PDB entry 4MKJ | X-ray diffraction, 1.85 A resolution | chain A

# Chain A
Molecule: Methionine gamma-lyase
Organism: Citrobacter freundii
Notes: EC 4.4.1.11
UniProtKB: Q84AR1 (Q84AR1_CITFR); numbering as in UniProt (aligned over 1-398)
Sequence (398 residues; each row starts with the number of its first residue):
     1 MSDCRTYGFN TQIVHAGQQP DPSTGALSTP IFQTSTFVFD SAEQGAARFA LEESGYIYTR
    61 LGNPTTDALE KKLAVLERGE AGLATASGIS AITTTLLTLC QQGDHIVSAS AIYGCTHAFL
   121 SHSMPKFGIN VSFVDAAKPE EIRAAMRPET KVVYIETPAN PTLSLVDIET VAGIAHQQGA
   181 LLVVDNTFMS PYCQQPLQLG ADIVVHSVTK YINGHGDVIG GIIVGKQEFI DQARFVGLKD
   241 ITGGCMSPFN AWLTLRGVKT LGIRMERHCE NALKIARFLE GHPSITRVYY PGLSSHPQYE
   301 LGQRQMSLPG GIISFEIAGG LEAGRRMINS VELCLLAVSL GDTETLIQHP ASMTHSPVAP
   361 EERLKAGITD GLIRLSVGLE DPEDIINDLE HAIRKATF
Unresolved in the structure: 1, 50-57, 398
Sequence notes: conflict S132 (Arg in Q84AR1), F133 (Leu in Q84AR1), A137 (Gly in Q84AR1)
Modified residues: C4, C115, C245 (3-(prop-2-en-1-yldisulfanyl)-l-alanine; C1S); K210 ((2S)-2-amino-6-[[3-hydroxy-2-methyl-5-(phosphonooxymethyl)pyridin-4-yl]methylideneamino]hexanoic acid; LLP)
Ion coordination: Na+: T116, Y154, E156, D185

# In short
T116, Y154, E156 and D185 coordinate Na+.
Chain A is Methionine gamma-lyase (Citrobacter freundii); the structure, Crystal structure of L-methionine
gamma-lyase from Citrobacter freundii modified by allicine, was determined by X-ray diffraction (same
publication as 4MKK).
